Entry 8UPF (electron microscopy, 3.20 A resolution); this record covers chains I and G of the 12 polymer chains in the assembly.

Chain I:
Molecule: 147-nt DNA strand
Sequence (147 nucleotides; each row starts with the number of its first residue; numbers below 1 keep their minus sign (DA-73 is residue -73)):
   -73 ATCGAGAATC CCGGTGCCGA GGCCGCTCAA TTGGTCGTAG ACAGCTCTAG CACCGCTTAA
   -13 ACGCACGTAC GCGCTGTCCC CCGCGTTTTA ACCGCCAAGG GGATTACTCC CTAGTCTCCA
    47 GGCACGTGTC AGATATATAC ATCCGAT

Chain G:
Protein: Histone H2A type 1-B/E
From: Homo sapiens
Notes: engineered mutation(s): R11S
UniProt: P04908 (H2A1B_HUMAN); residues 12-129 here correspond to UniProt positions 13-130 (UniProt number = residue number + 1)
Chain sequence (119 residues; each row starts with the number of its first residue):
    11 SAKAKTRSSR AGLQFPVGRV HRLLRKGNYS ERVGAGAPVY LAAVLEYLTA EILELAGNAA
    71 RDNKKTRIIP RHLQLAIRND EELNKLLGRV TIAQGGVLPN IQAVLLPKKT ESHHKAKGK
Unresolved in the structure: 121-129
Sequence notes: expression tag (11)
Curated features (UniProtKB/Swiss-Prot):
  - modified residue: Lys13 (N6-(beta-hydroxybutyryl)lysine), Lys36 (N6-(2-hydroxyisobutyryl)lysine), Lys74 (N6-(2-hydroxyisobutyryl)lysine), Lys75 (N6-(2-hydroxyisobutyryl)lysine), Lys95 (N6-(2-hydroxyisobutyryl)lysine), Gln104 (N5-methylglutamine), Lys118 (N6-(2-hydroxyisobutyryl)lysine), Lys119 (N6-crotonyllysine), Thr120 (Phosphothreonine), Lys125 (N6-crotonyllysine)
  - cross-link (Glycyl lysine isopeptide (Lys-Gly)): Lys13 (interchain with G-Cter in ubiquitin), Lys15 (interchain with G-Cter in ubiquitin), Lys119 (interchain with G-Cter in ubiquitin)

Chain I / chain G interface:
Residue-residue contacts - 11 pairs, chain I then chain G:
  DT38(I) with Gly44(G), phosphate contact; Ala45(G), hydrogen bond to the phosphate
  DA39(I) with Arg42(G), phosphate contact; Val43(G), hydrogen bond to the phosphate
  DC49(I) with Arg29(G), salt bridge to the phosphate
  DA57(I) with Thr76(G), hydrogen bond to the phosphate; Arg77(G), hydrogen bond to the sugar
  DG58(I) with Lys75(G), phosphate contact; Thr76(G), hydrogen bond to the phosphate; Arg77(G), phosphate contact
  DA59(I) with Lys75(G), salt bridge to the phosphate
Interface residues without a listed pair, chain I (8 interface residues in all): DG47, DG48
Interface residues without a listed pair, chain G (12 interface residues in all): Lys15, His31, Arg35, Glu41

In short:
8 residues of chain I and 12 residues of chain G are in contact; the contacts include 5 hydrogen bonds and 2
salt bridges. Among the polar pairs are DA57(I)-Arg77(G), DT38(I)-Ala45(G) and DA39(I)-Val43(G).
Here chain I is a 147-nt DNA strand and chain G is Histone H2A type 1-B/E (Homo sapiens). Entry 8UPF (Cryo-EM
structure of the human nucleosome core particle in complex with RNF168-UbcH5c) was determined by electron
microscopy, deposited together with 8SMW, 8SMX, 8SMY, 8SMZ, 8SN0, 8SN1 and 3 further entries.
